Entry 6HIZ (electron microscopy, 3.08 A resolution); this record covers chains DW and CA of the 28 polymer chains in the assembly.

Chain DW:
Name: mS70
Organism: Trypanosoma brucei brucei
UniProtKB: Q383N9 (Q383N9_TRYB2); numbering as in UniProt (aligned over 1-179)
Amino-acid sequence (179 residues; row label = number of the first residue in the row):
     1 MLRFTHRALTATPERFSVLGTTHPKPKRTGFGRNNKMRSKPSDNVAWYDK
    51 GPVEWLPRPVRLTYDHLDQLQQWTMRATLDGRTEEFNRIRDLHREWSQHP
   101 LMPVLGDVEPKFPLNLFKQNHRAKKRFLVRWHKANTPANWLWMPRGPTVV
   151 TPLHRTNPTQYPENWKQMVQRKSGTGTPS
Not modelled in the structure: 1-9, 171-179
Construct notes: conflict Thr74 (Met in Q383N9)

Chain CA:
Molecule: 611-nt RNA strand
Organism: Trypanosoma brucei brucei
Sequence (611 nucleotides; row label = number of the first residue in the row):
     1 UAAAUUAUGGUCAAUUGUUAGUAUUCAUAUUAAUUUUUUUAAAUGUUUUA
    51 UCAUUUUAUAAAGGUUUAUUUUUGAAAGAUUUUUUGUAUAAAAUUUUAGG
   101 AAUAGUUAAUAAUAAUUUAUAAUUUUGAUUAGAUUGUUUUGUUAAUGCUA
   151 UUAGAUGGGUGUGGAAAAAUAAAAAAAAUAAUUAAUAUAUAUCAAUAAUA
   201 AAUUAAAUUAAUCUAUUAGUCAGAAAUGGAUGCCAGCCGUUGCGGUAAUU
   251 UCUAUGCUUUUAAAUAUUAUACAAUUAUCAUAUUAAAUUGUUAAGUGCUG
   301 AUUUAACCAAUAAAAAUAUAAAUAAUUUUUAUUUGUUUUUAAACACCAUU
   351 AGGUAUAUGCAAAUAUAAAAUUAUAGUAAUUAUAAAUUAUAUUAUAUUAU
   401 AUUUAUUCAUAUAAUUAAUAGGAUAAUAUUUGUAGUUUUUGAUACCAUGA
   451 UAAGGAUUAUAAAUUGAAAGUGUUAAUAUCAUAAUCAAAAUUUAUUAUUU
   501 AUAUUAAAUAUGUAUGUGUAGAUAAAAUAAGAAAUUAAAAAGGUAUUGUU
   551 GCCCACCAAUUUUUAUAAUAAAAAUAACGUGCAGUAAUUAAUAUAUUUAU
   601 AAAAAUAUAUU
Not modelled in the structure: 1-394, 538-611
Construct notes: conflict U473 (G3014 in 343546)
Small-molecule neighbours:
  - spermidine (SPD), molecule 1: U398, A399, U457, U458, A459
  - spermidine (SPD), molecule 2: A452, A453, G454, G466, A467, A468, A469, G470

Chain DW / chain CA interface:
Contacting residue pairs - 53 pairs, chain DW then chain CA:
  Arg28(DW) with U407(CA), base contact; A514(CA), hydrogen bond to the sugar; G516(CA), salt bridge to the phosphate
  Phe31(DW) with G516(CA), base contact; U519(CA), base contact
  Gly32(DW) with U407(CA), hydrogen bond to the base
  Arg33(DW) with U406(CA), base contact; U407(CA), phosphate contact; G521(CA), hydrogen bond to the base; A522(CA), base contact
  Asn34(DW) with U407(CA), hydrogen bond to the sugar; C408(CA), phosphate contact
  Asn35(DW) with U407(CA), hydrogen bond to the base; A514(CA), hydrogen bond to the base
  Lys36(DW) with A520(CA), base contact
  Met37(DW) with U519(CA), sugar contact; A520(CA), base contact
  Arg38(DW) with U519(CA), hydrogen bond to the sugar
  Ser39(DW) with G516(CA), hydrogen bond to the sugar; U517(CA), hydrogen bond to the phosphate; U519(CA), base contact
  Lys40(DW) with U517(CA), hydrogen bond to the sugar; U519(CA), hydrogen bond to the base; A520(CA), salt bridge to the phosphate
  Pro41(DW) with U517(CA), base contact
  Ser42(DW) with U517(CA), hydrogen bond to the sugar; G518(CA), hydrogen bond to the phosphate; U519(CA), hydrogen bond to the phosphate
  Asp43(DW) with U519(CA), hydrogen bond to the phosphate
  Asn44(DW) with G518(CA), hydrogen bond to the phosphate; U519(CA), phosphate contact
  Val45(DW) with U517(CA), base contact
  Lys111(DW) with U402(CA), salt bridge to the phosphate
  Leu114(DW) with A401(CA), base contact
  Lys118(DW) with U523(CA), salt bridge to the phosphate
  Gln119(DW) with U400(CA), hydrogen bond to the base; A401(CA), base contact; U402(CA), hydrogen bond to the base
  Asn120(DW) with A405(CA), base contact; U523(CA), base contact; A524(CA), hydrogen bond to the base; A525(CA), hydrogen bond to the base
  His121(DW) with A522(CA), salt bridge to the phosphate; U523(CA), salt bridge to the phosphate
  Arg122(DW) with A405(CA), base contact; U406(CA), hydrogen bond to the base; A522(CA), base contact; U523(CA), hydrogen bond to the base
  Lys124(DW) with U402(CA), hydrogen bond to the base; U403(CA), hydrogen bond to the base
  Lys125(DW) with U404(CA), phosphate contact
  Arg126(DW) with G521(CA), salt bridge to the phosphate
  Leu128(DW) with U403(CA), phosphate contact
Interface residues without a listed pair, chain DW (29 interface residues in all): Phe112, Phe117
Interface residues without a listed pair, chain CA (22 interface residues in all): U515, A526

In short:
Chain DW and chain CA form an interface of 29 and 22 residues respectively, with 24 hydrogen bonds and 7 salt
bridges. Polar contacts include Gly32(DW)-U407(CA), Arg33(DW)-G521(CA) and Asn35(DW)-U407(CA). Ligands of
chain CA: spermidine.
Here chain DW is mS70 and chain CA is a 611-nt RNA strand, both from Trypanosoma brucei brucei. Entry 6HIZ
(Cryo-EM structure of the Trypanosoma brucei mitochondrial ribosome - This entry contains the head of the ...)
was determined by electron microscopy (same publication as 6HIV, 6HIW, 6HIX and 6HIY).
